PDB entry 6B4L | X-ray diffraction, 2.25 A resolution | chain A

# Chain A
Molecule: Induced myeloid leukemia cell differentiation protein Mcl-1
Source organism: Homo sapiens
UniProtKB: Q07820 (MCL1_HUMAN); numbering as in UniProt (aligned over 174-326)
Sequence (157 residues; row label = number of the first residue in the row):
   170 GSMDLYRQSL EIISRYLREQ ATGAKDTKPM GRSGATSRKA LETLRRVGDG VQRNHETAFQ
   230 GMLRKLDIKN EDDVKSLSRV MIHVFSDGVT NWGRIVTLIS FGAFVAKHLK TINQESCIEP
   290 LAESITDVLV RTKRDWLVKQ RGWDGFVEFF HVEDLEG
Not modelled in the structure: 170, 321-326
Sequence notes: expression tag (170-173)
Residues lining bound ligands: CJY (3-{3-[(naphthalen-1-yl)oxy]propyl}-1H-indole-2-carboxylic acid): Ala-227, Phe-228, Met-231, Leu-235, Leu-246, Val-249, Met-250, Val-253, Phe-254, Arg-263, Thr-266, Leu-267, Phe-270, Gly-271, Val-274, Leu-290, Ile-294
UniProt features mapped onto this chain:
  - motif: Ala-209 to Asn-223 (BH3), His-252 to Ala-272 (BH1), Asp-304 to Phe-319 (BH2)
  - cross-link (Glycyl lysine isopeptide (Lys-Gly)): Lys-194 (interchain with G-Cter in ubiquitin), Lys-197 (interchain with G-Cter in ubiquitin)
  - mutagenesis: Lys-194 (K194R: Reduced ubiquitination), Lys-197 (K197R: Reduced ubiquitination), Lys-208 (K208R: No effect on ubiquitination), Lys-234 (K234R: No effect on ubiquitination)

# In short
Chain A binds compound CJY. From UniProt: 4 mutagenesis sites.
Chain A is Induced myeloid leukemia cell differentiation protein Mcl-1 (Homo sapiens); the structure, Crystal
structure of MCL-1 in complex with a BIM competitive inhibitor, was determined by X-ray diffraction (same
publication as 6B4U and 5VKC).
